7KUX - chains A and F of the 17 polymer chains in the assembly; structure by electron microscopy, 2.80 A resolution.

# Chain A
Protein: Photosystem I P700 chlorophyll a apoprotein A1
Source organism: Physcomitrium patens
Notes: EC 1.97.1.12
UniProtKB: Q8MFA3 (PSAA_PHYPA); residues 17-758 here correspond to UniProt positions 9-750 (UniProt number = residue number - 8)
Sequence (742 residues; row label = number of the first residue in the row):
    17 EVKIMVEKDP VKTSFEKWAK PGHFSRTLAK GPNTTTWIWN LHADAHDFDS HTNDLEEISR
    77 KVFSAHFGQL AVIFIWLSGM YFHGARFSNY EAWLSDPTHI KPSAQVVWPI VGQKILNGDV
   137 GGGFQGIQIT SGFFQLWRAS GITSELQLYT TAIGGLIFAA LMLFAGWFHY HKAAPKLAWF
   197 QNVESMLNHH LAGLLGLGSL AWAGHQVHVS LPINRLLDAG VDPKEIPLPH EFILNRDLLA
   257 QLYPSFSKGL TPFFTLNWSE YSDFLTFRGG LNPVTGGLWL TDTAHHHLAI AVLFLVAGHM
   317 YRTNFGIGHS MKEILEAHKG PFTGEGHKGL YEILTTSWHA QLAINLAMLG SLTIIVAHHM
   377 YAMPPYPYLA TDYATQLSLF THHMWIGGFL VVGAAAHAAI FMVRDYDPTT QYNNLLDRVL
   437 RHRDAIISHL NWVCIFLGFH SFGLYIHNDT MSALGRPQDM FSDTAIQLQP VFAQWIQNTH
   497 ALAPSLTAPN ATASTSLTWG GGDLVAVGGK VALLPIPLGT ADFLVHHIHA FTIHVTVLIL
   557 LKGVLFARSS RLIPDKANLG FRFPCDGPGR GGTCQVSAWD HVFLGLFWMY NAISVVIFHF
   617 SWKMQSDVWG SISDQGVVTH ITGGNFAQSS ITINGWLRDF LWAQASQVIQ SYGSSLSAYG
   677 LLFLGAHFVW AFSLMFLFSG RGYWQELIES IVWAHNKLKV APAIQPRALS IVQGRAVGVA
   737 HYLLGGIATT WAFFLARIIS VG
Curated features (UniProtKB/Swiss-Prot):
  - binding site ([4Fe-4S] cluster): Cys581, Cys590
  - binding site (chlorophyll a'): His683
  - binding site (chlorophyll a): Met691, Tyr699
  - binding site (phylloquinone): Trp700
Metal / ion sites: 4Fe-4S cluster Fe: Cys581, Cys590 (shared with 2 residues of chain B)
Ligand contacts:
  - beta-carotene (BCR), molecule 1: Ile89, Trp92, Leu93, Gly209, Leu210, Leu213, Gly214
  - beta-carotene (BCR), molecule 2: Phe90, Leu93, Tyr97, Thr167, Gly170, Gly171, Phe174, Leu213, Leu216, Ala217
  - beta-carotene (BCR), molecule 3: Leu216, Leu266, Phe269, Phe270, Leu304, Ala307, Val308, Leu311, Val312, His315, Ile323
  - beta-carotene (BCR), molecule 4: Phe269, Trp274, Val308
  - beta-carotene (BCR), molecule 5: Ile349, Leu350, Ala356, Ala359, Ile360, Ala414, Phe417, Leu432
  - beta-carotene (BCR), molecule 6: Ala359, Ala363, Met364, Ser367, Val407, Ala410, Ala411, Ala414, Val553, Leu556, Leu557, Val560
  - beta-carotene (BCR), molecule 7: Leu678, Gly681, Ala682, Phe684, Val685, Leu740, Ile743, Ala744, Trp747
  - beta-carotene (BCR), molecule 8: Trp700, Ile704, Ile707
  - chlorophyll a isomer (CL0): Phe458, Tyr461, Val541, Ile544, Phe547, Thr548, Tyr606, Asn607, Ser610, Val611, Phe614, Ile649, Trp652, Leu653, Leu657, Ala661, Ile665, Phe679, His683, Trp686, Tyr738, Thr745, Thr746, Phe749
  - chlorophyll a (CLA), molecule 1: Val18, Lys19, Ile20, Trp195, Asn198, Ser201, His205, Thr319, Asn320, Phe321
  - chlorophyll a (CLA), molecule 2: Ile20, Val22, Phe79, Phe83, Leu177, Met178, Phe180, Ala181, Phe184, His185, Ala189, Trp195
  - chlorophyll a (CLA), molecule 3: Val27, Lys28, Thr29, Ser30, Phe31, Lys33, Trp34, His39, Lys77, Ser80, Ala81, Gly84, Val88, Leu179, Gly182, Trp183, Tyr186, His187
  - chlorophyll a (CLA), molecule 4: Trp34, Pro37, Trp53, Ile54, Trp55, Leu57, His58
  - chlorophyll a (CLA), molecule 5: Trp34, Pro37, His39, Phe40, Leu57, His58, Ala61, His62, Phe64, His67, Lys77, Ala81, Gly84, Gln85, Val88
  - chlorophyll a (CLA), molecule 6: Thr51, Ile54, Trp55, Ile704, Ile707, Val708, His711, Val716, Pro718, Ile720, Pro722, Arg723
  - chlorophyll a (CLA), molecule 7: Trp55, Phe684, Val685, Phe688, Met691, Phe692, Leu725, Gln729, Ala732, Val733, Ala736, His737, Leu740
  - chlorophyll a (CLA), molecule 8: His58, Ala59, Asp60, Ala61, His62, Asp63, His355, Leu358, Leu362, Phe405, Leu406, Val408, Gly409, Ala412, His413, Ile416, Arg420, Phe577, Arg578, Trp595, Val598, Leu602, Ala736, Leu740
  - chlorophyll a (CLA), molecule 9: His62, Phe64, Asp65, Val78, Ala81, His82, Gln85, Leu86, Ile89, Phe90, Leu93, Phe174, Trp354, His355, Gln357, Leu358, Asn361, Leu362, Leu365
  - chlorophyll a (CLA), molecule 10: His62, Gln85, Val88, Ile89, Trp92, Leu365, Ile402, Phe405, Leu406
  - chlorophyll a (CLA), molecule 11: Leu71, Ser75, His82, Leu193, Phe196, Gln197, Val199, Met202, Leu203, His206, Leu207, Leu210, Leu211, Met327, Leu331, Tyr347, Leu350, Thr351, Thr352, Ser353, Trp354, Gln357, Ile360, Asn361, Met364, Leu365
  - chlorophyll a (CLA), molecule 12: Phe79, His82, Phe83, Leu86, Phe90, Phe174, Met178, Trp195, Phe196, Asn198, Ser201, Met202, His205, His206, Gly209, Leu210
  - chlorophyll a (CLA), molecule 13: Ile91, Trp92, Ser94, Gly95, Met96, Phe98, His99, Phe103, Gln121, Val122, Trp124, Leu172
  - chlorophyll a (CLA), molecule 14: Trp92, Met96, His99, Ala120, Gln121, Ile143, Gln144, Ile145, Thr146, Ser147, Phe149, Ala674, Tyr675, Leu678, Trp747, Leu751
  - chlorophyll a (CLA), molecule 15: Trp92, Met96, Thr146, Ser147, Phe149, Ser394, Thr397, His398, Trp401, Ile402, Phe405, Leu678, Ile743, Thr746, Trp747, Leu751
  - chlorophyll a (CLA), molecule 16: Trp92, Leu93, Ser147, Gly148, Phe149, Leu152, Leu210, Leu211, Leu365, Leu368, Thr369, Val372, Met376, Tyr382, Leu395, His398, His399, Ile402, Leu406
  - chlorophyll a (CLA), molecule 17: Tyr97, Ser156, Gly157, Ile158, Gln163, Thr166, Thr167, Gly214, Ala217, Trp218, Gly220, His221, His224, Val225, Pro245, His246, Ile249
  - chlorophyll a (CLA), molecule 18: Gln121, Val122, Val123, Trp124, Ile126, Val127, Gln129, Leu132, Ile143, Ala674, Leu677, Leu678
  - chlorophyll a (CLA), molecule 19: Leu152, Ala155, Ser156, Leu210, Leu211, Gly214, Ser215, Trp218, Gln222, Leu294, Leu296, Thr299, His302, His303, Ile306, Phe310, Leu368, Ile371, Val372, His375, Met376, Pro381, Tyr382
  - chlorophyll a (CLA), molecule 20: Ser160, Leu162, Gln163, Thr166, Leu244, His246, Ile249, Leu250
  - chlorophyll a (CLA), molecule 21: Leu203, Leu207, Leu211, Leu309, Phe310, Ala313, Met316, Tyr317, Met327, Ile330, Leu331, Met364, Leu432, Val435, Leu557, Val560, Leu561
  - chlorophyll a (CLA), molecule 22: Asn204, His205, Ala208, Gly209, Leu213, Leu311, Gly314, His315, Met316, Tyr317, Thr319, Phe321, Ile323
  - chlorophyll a (CLA), molecule 23: Leu216, Ala217, Ala219, Gly220, Val223, His224, Phe248, Ile249, Arg252, Leu255, Phe262, Gly265, Leu266, Phe269, Tyr277, Phe280, Leu281, Leu304
  - chlorophyll a (CLA), molecule 24: Phe269, Trp274, Ser275, Tyr277, Ser278, Leu281, Thr282, Phe283, His301, Leu304, Ala305, Val308, Leu309, Asn506
  - chlorophyll a (CLA), molecule 25: Phe269, Phe270, Leu272
  - chlorophyll a (CLA), molecule 26: Thr282, Phe283, Gly285, Leu294, Asp298, Thr299, His301, His302, Ala305, Ile306, Leu309, His375, Met379, Pro381, Thr511
  - chlorophyll a (CLA), molecule 27: Phe283, Trp491, Ile492, Thr495, His496, Ala499, Thr503, Ala504, Thr511, Trp515
  - chlorophyll a (CLA), molecule 28: Phe283, Leu502, Thr503, Ala504, Pro505, Asn506
  - chlorophyll a (CLA), molecule 29: Val312, Ala313, His315, Met316, Arg318, Ile323, Gly324, His325
  - chlorophyll a (CLA), molecule 30: Met316, His325, Glu329, Ile330, Ala333, His334
  - chlorophyll a (CLA), molecule 31: Ile330, Leu331, His334, His343, Leu346, Leu350, Leu431, Leu432, Val435
  - chlorophyll a (CLA), molecule 32: Ala333, His334, Lys335, Gly336, Pro337, Phe338
  - chlorophyll a (CLA), molecule 33: Phe338, Thr339, Leu431, Arg434, Val435, Arg437, His438, Ala441, Ile442, His445
  - chlorophyll a (CLA), molecule 34: Met364, Ser367, Leu368, Ile371, His374, His375, Tyr377, Ala378, Met379, Thr511, Ser512, Thr514, Trp515
  - chlorophyll a (CLA), molecule 35: Ile370, Ile371, His374, Met400, Gly404, Val407, Ile549, Thr552, Val553, Leu556, Met605, Ala608, Ile609, Val612
  - chlorophyll a (CLA), molecule 36: His374, Tyr377, Phe396, Phe488, Ala489, Ile492, Gln493, His496, Trp515, Ile532, Leu534, His542, His545, Ile549, Val612, His615, Phe616, Lys619
  - chlorophyll a (CLA), molecule 37: Ala441, His445, Trp448
  - chlorophyll a (CLA), molecule 38: Ile442, His445, Leu446, Trp448, Val449, Ala546, Ile549, His550, Val553, Leu557
  - chlorophyll a (CLA), molecule 39: Ser444, His445, Asn447, Trp448, Ile451
  - chlorophyll a (CLA), molecule 40: Asn447, Cys450, Ile451, Gly454, Phe455, Phe458, Gly459, Phe547, Val551, Leu554, Ile555, Leu600, Phe603, Trp604
  - chlorophyll a (CLA), molecule 41: Trp448, Ile451, Phe452, Phe455, His456
  - chlorophyll a (CLA), molecule 42: Trp448, Val449, Phe452, Leu453, Gln485, Pro486, Val487, Phe488, Ala489, Asp538, Phe539, His542, His543, Ala546, His550
  - chlorophyll a (CLA), molecule 43: Phe455, His456, Gly459, Leu460, Ile462, His463, Thr466, Met467, Arg472, Asp475, Phe477, Ile482
  - chlorophyll a (CLA), molecule 44: Phe458, Ile462, Asp465, Phe547, Phe603, Trp604, Tyr606, Asn607, Ile649, Leu653, Trp686, Tyr738
  - chlorophyll a (CLA), molecule 45: Thr466, Ala469, Leu470
  - chlorophyll a (CLA), molecule 46: Leu653, Leu657, Trp658, Trp686
  - chlorophyll a (CLA), molecule 47: Tyr668, Leu677, Leu678, Leu680, Gly681, His683, Phe684, Trp686, Ala687, Leu690
  - chlorophyll a (CLA), molecule 48: Phe684, Ala687, Phe688, Leu690, Met691, Phe694, Ser695, Tyr699, Trp700, Leu703
  - chlorophyll a (CLA), molecule 49: Ile707, Ala710, His711, Leu714, Val716
  - chlorophyll a (CLA), molecule 50: Trp709, Ala710, Lys713, Leu714
  - phylloquinone (PQN): Trp55, Met691, Phe692, Ser695, Gly696, Arg697, Trp700, Ile704, Arg723, Ala724, Leu725, Ser726, Gly730
  - 4Fe-4S cluster (SF4): Cys581, Gly583, Pro584, Thr589, Cys590, Ile727, Arg731

# Chain F
Protein: Psi-F
Source organism: Physcomitrium patens
UniProtKB: A0A2K1IN36 (A0A2K1IN36_PHYPA); residues 79-238 here correspond to UniProt positions 87-246 (UniProt number = residue number + 8)
Sequence (160 residues; each row starts with the number of its first residue):
    79 VAGLTPCKES KGFAKRQKQE IKKLEGRLKL YAPDSAPALA INATIEKTKR RFEFYGNQGL
   139 LCGTDGLPHL IVDGDQAHLG EFVYPGLVFL YIAGWIGWVG RAYLIDVRTS KKPTEKEIII
   199 DVPLALRIMS KGLTWPVAAI GELRSGKLVE KSSNITVSPR
Cystine bridges: Cys85-Cys140
Ligand contacts:
  - beta-carotene (BCR), molecule 1: Val150, Asp151, Gly152, Phe160, Val161, Gly172, Gly175, Trp176, Arg179, Trp213, Ala217, Leu226
  - beta-carotene (BCR), molecule 2: Pro163, Val166, Phe167, Ile170, Ala171, Ile174
  - chlorophyll a (CLA), molecule 1: Asp151, Gly152, Asp153, Gln154, Leu157, Val161
  - chlorophyll a (CLA), molecule 2: Phe160, Pro163, Gly164, Phe167, Leu168, Ala171, Gly172, Ile174, Gly175, Trp213
  - chlorophyll a (CLA), molecule 3: Ile170, Trp173, Ile174, Val177, Met207
  - chlorophyll a (CLA), molecule 4: Ile174, Gly175, Gly178, Arg179
  - chlorophyll a (CLA), molecule 5: Gly178, Tyr181, Leu182, Glu195, Ile196, Ile198
  - chlorophyll a (CLA), molecule 6: Pro214, Val215, Ile218, Gly219
  - chlorophyll a (CLA), molecule 7: Leu221, Leu226, Val227

# How chain A and chain F interact
Residue-residue contacts (58):
  Ala35(A) - Ile197(F)
  Lys46(A) - Lys190(F)
  Pro48(A) - Lys190(F)
  Pro48(A) - Thr192(F)  hydrogen bond (backbone-side chain)
  Pro48(A) - Ile196(F)  hydrophobic
  Trp53(A) - Ile196(F)  hydrophobic
  Ile126(A) - Lys125(F)
  Lys130(A) - Arg105(F)  hydrogen bond (backbone-side chain)
  Lys130(A) - Thr122(F)
  Lys130(A) - Lys125(F)
  Ile131(A) - Lys101(F)
  Ile131(A) - Arg105(F)
  Asn133(A) - Arg105(F)  hydrogen bond (backbone-side chain)
  Asp135(A) - Arg105(F)  salt bridge
  Asp135(A) - Leu108(F)
  Asp135(A) - Tyr109(F)  hydrogen bond
  Gly139(A) - Tyr109(F)
  Gly139(A) - Pro115(F)
  Phe140(A) - Tyr109(F)  hydrogen bond (backbone-side chain)
  Phe140(A) - Pro115(F)  hydrophobic
  Gln141(A) - Arg105(F)  hydrogen bond
  Gln141(A) - Tyr109(F)
  Gln141(A) - Pro115(F)  hydrogen bond (side chain-backbone)
  Gln141(A) - Ala118(F)
  Gln141(A) - Ile119(F)
  Gly669(A) - Lys101(F)
  Trp709(A) - Ile233(F)
  Trp709(A) - Thr234(F)
  Trp709(A) - Val235(F)
  Asn712(A) - Glu228(F)
  Asn712(A) - Ile233(F)
  Asn712(A) - Thr234(F)
  Lys713(A) - Leu226(F)
  Lys713(A) - Val227(F)
  Lys713(A) - Glu228(F)  hydrogen bond (backbone-backbone)
  Lys713(A) - Ser230(F)
  Lys713(A) - Ile233(F)
  Leu714(A) - Arg179(F)  hydrogen bond (backbone-side chain)
  Leu714(A) - Leu226(F)
  Leu714(A) - Val227(F)  hydrophobic
  Lys715(A) - Arg179(F)
  Lys715(A) - Ile183(F)
  Lys715(A) - Arg186(F)  hydrogen bond (backbone-side chain)
  Lys715(A) - Lys225(F)  hydrogen bond (side chain-backbone)
  Lys715(A) - Val227(F)
  Lys715(A) - Glu228(F)
  Val716(A) - Arg179(F)
  Val716(A) - Leu182(F)
  Ala717(A) - Leu182(F)
  Ala717(A) - Arg186(F)  hydrogen bond (backbone-side chain)
  Pro718(A) - Leu182(F)
  Pro718(A) - Glu195(F)
  Ala719(A) - Pro191(F)  hydrophobic
  Ala719(A) - Thr192(F)
  Ala719(A) - Glu195(F)  hydrogen bond (backbone-side chain)
  Ile720(A) - Thr192(F)
  Ile720(A) - Glu195(F)  hydrogen bond (backbone-side chain)
  Ile720(A) - Ile196(F)  hydrophobic
Other interface residues (no listed pair), chain A (27 interface residues in all): Pro37, Gly47, Gly128, Gly134
Other interface residues (no listed pair), chain F (29 interface residues in all): Gly178, Gly224

# In short
The interface between chain A and chain F involves 27 residues on one side and 29 on the other, with 14
hydrogen bonds and 1 salt bridge. Polar pairs include Asp135(A)-Arg105(F), Pro48(A)-Thr192(F) and
Lys130(A)-Arg105(F).
Chain A is Photosystem I P700 chlorophyll a apoprotein A1 and chain F is Psi-F, both from Physcomitrium
patens; the structure, The Structure of the moss PSI-LHCI reveals the evolution of the LHCI antenna, was
determined by electron microscopy together with 7KSQ and 7KU5 from the same study.
